7PFW - chains c and I of the 11 polymer chains in the assembly; structure by electron microscopy, 5.20 A resolution (low resolution: residue-level contacts below are approximate; hydrogen-bond / salt-bridge calls are withheld).

[Chain c]
Name: Histone H2A type 1-B/E
From: Homo sapiens
UniProtKB: P04908 (H2A1B_HUMAN); residues 0-129 here correspond to UniProt positions 1-130 (UniProt number = residue number + 1)
Amino-acid sequence (147 residues; numbered -17 to 129; the number before each row is that of its first residue; numbers below 1 keep their minus sign (His-17 is residue -17)):
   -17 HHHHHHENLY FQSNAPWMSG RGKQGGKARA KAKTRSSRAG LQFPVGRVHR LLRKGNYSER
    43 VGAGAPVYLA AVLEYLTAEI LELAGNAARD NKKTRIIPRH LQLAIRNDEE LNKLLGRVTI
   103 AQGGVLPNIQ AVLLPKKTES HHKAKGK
Not modelled in the structure: -17 to 9, 119-129
Differences from the reference sequence: expression tag (-17 to -1)

[Chain I]
Molecule: 167-nt DNA strand
From: synthetic construct
Sequence (167 nucleotides; numbered 228 to 394; the number before each row is that of its first residue):
   228 CCACTGGCCA CTGGAGAATC CCGGTGCCGA GGCCGCTCAA TTGGTCGTAG ACAGCTCTAG
   288 CACCGCTTAA ACGCACGTAC GCGCTGTCCC CCGCGTTTTA ACCGCCAAGG GGATTACTCC
   348 CTAGTCTCCA GGCACGTGTC ACATATATAC ATCCTGTGCA TGTAAGT

[Interface between chain c and chain I]
Contacting residue pairs (18):
  Arg11(c) - DT269(I)
  Ala12(c) - DT269(I)
  Ala12(c) - DG270(I)
  Lys13(c) - DT269(I)
  Ala14(c) - DT268(I)
  Ala14(c) - DT269(I)
  Lys15(c) - DT268(I)
  Lys15(c) - DT269(I)
  Thr16(c) - DT268(I)
  Arg17(c) - DT268(I)
  Arg20(c) - DT268(I)
  Arg20(c) - DT269(I)
  Gly28(c) - DA267(I)
  Gly28(c) - DT268(I)
  Arg29(c) - DA267(I)
  Arg32(c) - DA266(I)
  Arg32(c) - DA267(I)
  Arg77(c) - DA257(I)
Interface residues without a listed pair, chain c (15 interface residues in all): Ser18, Arg35, Arg42
Interface residues without a listed pair, chain I (8 interface residues in all): DG274, DA276

[Summary]
15 residues of chain c and 8 residues of chain I are in contact.
Chain c is Histone H2A type 1-B/E (Homo sapiens) and chain I is a 167-nt DNA strand (synthetic construct); the
structure, Nucleosome 2 of the 4x207 nucleosome array containing H1, was determined by electron microscopy
(same publication as 7PET, 7PEU, 7PEV, 7PEW, 7PEX, 7PEY and 16 further entries).
